7FDA - chains F and G of the 31 polymer chains in the assembly; structure by electron microscopy, 4.20 A resolution (low resolution: residue-level contacts below are approximate; hydrogen-bond / salt-bridge calls are withheld).

[Chain F]
Molecule: V-type proton ATPase subunit B
From: Saccharomyces cerevisiae S288C
UniProt: P16140 (VATB_YEAST); residue numbers follow UniProt; this construct covers 1-517
Chain sequence (517 residues; numbered 1 to 517; the number before each row is that of its first residue):
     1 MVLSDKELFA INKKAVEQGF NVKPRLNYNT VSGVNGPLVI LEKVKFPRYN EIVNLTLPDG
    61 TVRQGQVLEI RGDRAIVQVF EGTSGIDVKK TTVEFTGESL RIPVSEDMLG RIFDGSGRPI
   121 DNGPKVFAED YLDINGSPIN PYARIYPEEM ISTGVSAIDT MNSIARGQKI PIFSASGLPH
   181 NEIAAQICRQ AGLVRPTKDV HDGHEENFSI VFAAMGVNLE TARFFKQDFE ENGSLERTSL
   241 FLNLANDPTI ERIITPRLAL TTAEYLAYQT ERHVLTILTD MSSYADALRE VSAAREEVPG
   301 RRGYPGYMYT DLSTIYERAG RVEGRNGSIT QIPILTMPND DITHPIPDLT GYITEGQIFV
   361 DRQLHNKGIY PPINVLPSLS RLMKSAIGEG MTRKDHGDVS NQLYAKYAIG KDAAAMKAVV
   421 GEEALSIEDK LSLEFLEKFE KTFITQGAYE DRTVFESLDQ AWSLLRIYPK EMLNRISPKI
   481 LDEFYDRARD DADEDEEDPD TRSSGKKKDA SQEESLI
Not modelled in the structure: 1-8, 196-204, 488-517
Curated features (UniProtKB/Swiss-Prot):
  - binding site (ATP): R381
  - modified residue (Phosphoserine): S4, S137, S503, S504, S511, S515
  - cross-link (Glycyl lysine isopeptide (Lys-Gly)): K14 (interchain with G-Cter in ubiquitin), K508 (interchain with G-Cter in ubiquitin)

[Chain G]
Molecule: V-type proton ATPase subunit E
From: Saccharomyces cerevisiae S288C
UniProt: P22203 (VATE_YEAST); numbering as in UniProt (aligned over 1-233)
Chain sequence (233 residues; each row starts with the number of its first residue):
     1 MSSAITALTP NQVNDELNKM QAFIRKEAEE KAKEIQLKAD QEYEIEKTNI VRNETNNIDG
    61 NFKSKLKKAM LSQQITKSTI ANKMRLKVLS AREQSLDGIF EETKEKLSGI ANNRDEYKPI
   121 LQSLIVEALL KLLEPKAIVK ALERDVDLIE SMKDDIMREY GEKAQRAPLE EIVISNDYLN
   181 KDLVSGGVVV SNASDKIEIN NTLEERLKLL SEEALPAIRL ELYGPSKTRK FFD
Not modelled in the structure: 1-7, 233

[Chain F / chain G interface]
Residue-residue contacts (66; chain F residue first):
  F9(F) - P225(G)
  N12(F) - L220(G)
  N12(F) - P225(G)
  N12(F) - F232(G)
  K13(F) - L220(G)
  K13(F) - P225(G)
  V16(F) - A217(G)
  V16(F) - L220(G)
  G19(F) - E213(G)
  F20(F) - A217(G)
  N21(F) - E213(G)
  V22(F) - R206(G)
  V22(F) - E213(G)
  K23(F) - L209(G)
  K23(F) - E213(G)
  P24(F) - E127(G)
  P24(F) - K131(G)
  R25(F) - L209(G)
  L26(F) - I197(G)
  L26(F) - E198(G)
  N27(F) - K196(G)
  N27(F) - I197(G)
  N27(F) - E198(G)
  Y28(F) - K196(G)
  Y28(F) - I197(G)
  N29(F) - K196(G)
  K45(F) - L132(G)
  K45(F) - L133(G)
  K45(F) - E134(G)
  E106(F) - K227(G)
  E106(F) - T228(G)
  L109(F) - R85(G)
  G110(F) - R85(G)
  G123(F) - L86(G)
  P124(F) - L86(G)
  P124(F) - L89(G)
  P124(F) - E93(G)
  F127(F) - R92(G)
  F127(F) - L96(G)
  F127(F) - R219(G)
  A128(F) - P216(G)
  A128(F) - R219(G)
  E129(F) - P216(G)
  E129(F) - R219(G)
  D130(F) - R229(G)
  Y131(F) - E212(G)
  Y131(F) - L215(G)
  Q227(F) - I75(G)
  E230(F) - Q74(G)
  E230(F) - S78(G)
  E231(F) - L71(G)
  E231(F) - Q74(G)
  E231(F) - I75(G)
  N232(F) - Q74(G)
  G233(F) - Q74(G)
  Y265(F) - R229(G)
  Q269(F) - T228(G)
  Q269(F) - R229(G)
  Q269(F) - K230(G)
  Q269(F) - F232(G)
  T270(F) - T228(G)
  T270(F) - K230(G)
  E271(F) - K230(G)
  E271(F) - F231(G)
  G324(F) - F231(G)
  R325(F) - F231(G)
Other interface residues (no listed pair), chain F (42 interface residues in all): K43, R111, N122, K125, Y268
Other interface residues (no listed pair), chain G (43 interface residues in all): T79, N82, S90, I199, L210, A214, I218, Y223, S226

[Summary]
42 residues of chain F and 43 residues of chain G are in contact. UniProt lists ATP-binding residue R381(F) on
chain F.
Chain F is V-type proton ATPase subunit B and chain G is V-type proton ATPase subunit E, both from
Saccharomyces cerevisiae S288C; the structure, CryoEM Structure of Reconstituted V-ATPase, state1, was
determined by electron microscopy.
